7ND7 - chains A and L of the 9 polymer chains in the assembly; structure by electron microscopy, 3.60 A resolution.

Chain A:
Protein: Spike glycoprotein
Source organism: Severe acute respiratory syndrome coronavirus 2
Reference sequence: P0DTC2 (SPIKE_SARS2); residues 1-1208 here = UniProt positions 1-1208
Sequence (1288 residues; each row starts with the number of its first residue):
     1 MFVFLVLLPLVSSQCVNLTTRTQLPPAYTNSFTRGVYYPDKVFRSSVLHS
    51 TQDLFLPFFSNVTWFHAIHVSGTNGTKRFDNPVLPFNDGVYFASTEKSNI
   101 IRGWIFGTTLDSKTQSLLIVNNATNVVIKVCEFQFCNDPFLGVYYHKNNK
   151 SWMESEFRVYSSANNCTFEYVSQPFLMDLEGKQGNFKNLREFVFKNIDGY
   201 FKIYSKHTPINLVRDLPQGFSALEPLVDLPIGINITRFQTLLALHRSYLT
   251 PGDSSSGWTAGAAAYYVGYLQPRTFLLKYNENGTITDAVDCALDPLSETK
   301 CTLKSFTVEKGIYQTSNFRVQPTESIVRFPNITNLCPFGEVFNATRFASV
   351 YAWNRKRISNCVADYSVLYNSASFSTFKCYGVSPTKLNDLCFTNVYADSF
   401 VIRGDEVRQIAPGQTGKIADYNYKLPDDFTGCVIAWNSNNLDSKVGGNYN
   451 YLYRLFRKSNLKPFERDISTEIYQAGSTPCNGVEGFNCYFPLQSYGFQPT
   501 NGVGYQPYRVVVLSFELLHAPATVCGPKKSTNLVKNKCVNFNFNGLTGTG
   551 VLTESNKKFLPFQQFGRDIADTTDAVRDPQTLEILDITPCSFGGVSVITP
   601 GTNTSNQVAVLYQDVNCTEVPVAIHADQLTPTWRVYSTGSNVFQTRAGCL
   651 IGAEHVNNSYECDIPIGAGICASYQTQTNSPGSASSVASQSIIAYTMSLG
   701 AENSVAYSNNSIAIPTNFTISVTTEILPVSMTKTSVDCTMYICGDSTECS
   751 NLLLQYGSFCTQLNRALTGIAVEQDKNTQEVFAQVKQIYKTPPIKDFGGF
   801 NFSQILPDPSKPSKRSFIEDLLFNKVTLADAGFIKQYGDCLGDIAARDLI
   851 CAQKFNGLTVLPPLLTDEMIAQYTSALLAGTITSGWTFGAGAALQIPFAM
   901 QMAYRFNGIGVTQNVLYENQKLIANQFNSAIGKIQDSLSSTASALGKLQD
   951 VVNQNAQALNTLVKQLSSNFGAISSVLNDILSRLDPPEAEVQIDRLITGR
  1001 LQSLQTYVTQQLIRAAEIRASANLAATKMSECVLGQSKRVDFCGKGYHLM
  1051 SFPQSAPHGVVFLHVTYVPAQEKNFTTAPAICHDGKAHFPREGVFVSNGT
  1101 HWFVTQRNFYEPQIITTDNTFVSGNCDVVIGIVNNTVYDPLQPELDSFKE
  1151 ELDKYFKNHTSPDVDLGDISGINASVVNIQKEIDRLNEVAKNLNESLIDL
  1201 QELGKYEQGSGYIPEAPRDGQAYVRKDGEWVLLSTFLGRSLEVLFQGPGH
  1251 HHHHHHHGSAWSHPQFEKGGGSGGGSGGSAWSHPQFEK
Unresolved in the structure: 1-26, 70-79, 144-164, 173-185, 246-262, 621-640, 677-688, 828-853, 1148-1288
Disulfides: C131-C166, C291-C301, C336-C361, C379-C432, C391-C525, C480-C488, C538-C590, C617-C649, C662-C671, C738-C760, C743-C749, C1032-C1043, C1082-C1126
Covalent attachments: N-acetylglucosamine (NAG) linked to N61, N122, N165, N234, N282, N331, N616, N657, N709, N717, N801, N1098, N1134
Sequence notes: engineered mutation G682 (Arg in P0DTC2), S683 (Arg in P0DTC2), S685 (Arg in P0DTC2), P986 (Lys in P0DTC2), P987 (Val in P0DTC2); expression tag (1209-1288)
Curated features (UniProtKB/Swiss-Prot):
  - region: N280 to C301 (Putative superantigen), R403 to D405 (Integrin-binding motif), N448 to F456 (Immunodominant HLA epitope recognized by the CD8+), P681, A684 (Putative superantigen), S816 to Y837 (Fusion peptide 1), K835 to F855 (Fusion peptide 2), D1163 to E1202 (Heptad repeat 2)
  - site: R815, S816 (Cleavage)
  - glycosylation: N17 (N-linked (GlcNAc...) (complex) asparagine), N61 (N-linked (GlcNAc...) (hybrid) asparagine), N74 (N-linked (GlcNAc...) (complex) asparagine), N122 (N-linked (GlcNAc...) (hybrid) asparagine), N149 (N-linked (GlcNAc...) (complex) asparagine), N165 (N-linked (GlcNAc...) (complex) asparagine), N234 (N-linked (GlcNAc...) (high mannose) asparagine), N282 (N-linked (GlcNAc...) (complex) asparagine), T323 (O-linked (GalNAc) threonine), S325 (O-linked (HexNAc...) serine), N331 (N-linked (GlcNAc...) (complex) asparagine), N343 (N-linked (GlcNAc...) (complex) asparagine), N603 (N-linked (GlcNAc...) (hybrid) asparagine), N616 (N-linked (GlcNAc...) (complex) asparagine), N657 (N-linked (GlcNAc...) (complex) asparagine), T676 (O-linked (GlcNAc...) threonine), T678 (O-linked (GlcNAc...) threonine), N709 (N-linked (GlcNAc...) (high mannose) asparagine), N717 (N-linked (GlcNAc...) (hybrid) asparagine), N801 (N-linked (GlcNAc...) (hybrid) asparagine) and 6 more in UniProt
  - natural variant: L5 (L5F: In strain: Iota/B.1.526), S13 (S13I: In strain: Epsilon/B.1.427/B.1.429), L18 (L18F: In strain: Beta/B.1.351, Gamma/P.1 and 1 more), T19 (T19I: In strain: Omicron/BQ.1.1, Omicron/XBB.1.5 and 1 more; T19R: In strain: Delta/B.1.617.2, Omicron/BA.2 and 4 more), T20 (T20N: In strain: Gamma/P.1), L24 to A27 (sequence variant, change not given here; In strain: Omicron/BA.2, Omicron/BA.2.12.1 and 6 more), P26 (P26S: In strain: Gamma/P.1), Q52 (Q52H: In strain: Omicron/EG.5.1), A67 (A67V: In strain: Eta/B.1.525, Omicron/BA.1), H69 to V70 (deletion: In strain: Alpha/B.1.1.7, Eta/B.1.525 and 5 more), G75 (G75V: In strain: Lambda/C.37), T76 (T76I: In strain: Lambda/C.37), 82 further natural variant entries in UniProt
  - mutagenesis: H69 to V70 (Increased incorporation of cleaved spike into virions), N121 (N121Q: Partial loss of biliverdin affinity), R190 (R190K: Partial loss of biliverdin affinity), N234 (N234Q: Increased resistance to neutralizing antibodies), N331 (N331Q: Reduced viral infectivity), N343 (N343Q: Reduced viral infectivity), L452 (L452R: Increased resistance to neutralizing antibodies. Decreases HLA binding to NF9 epitope. Increased binding affinity to human ACE2), Y453 (Y453F: Decreased HLA binding to NF9 epitope. Increased binding affinity to human ACE2), A475 (A475V: Increased resistance to neutralizing antibodies), V483 (V483A: Increased resistance to neutralizing antibodies), E484 (E484D: Increased replication in human TMEM106B overexpressing cells), F490 (F490L: Increased resistance to neutralizing antibodies and human covalescent sera neutralization), 12 further mutagenesis entries in UniProt

Chain L:
Protein: COVOX-316 Fab light chain
Source organism: Homo sapiens
Notes: antibody fragment or engineered binder
Sequence (216 residues; numbered 1 to 216; the number before each row is that of its first residue):
     1 QAVLTQPPSASGSPGQSVTISCTGTSSDVGGYNYVSWYQQHPGKAPKLMI
    51 YEVSKRPSGVPDRFSGSKSGNTASLTVSGLQAEDEADYYCSSYAGSNHWV
   101 FGGGTKLTVLGQPKAAPTVTLFPPSSEELQANKATLVCLISDFYPGAVTV
   151 AWKADSSPVKAGVETTTPSKQSNNKYAASSYLSLTPEQWKSHRSYSCQVT
   201 HEGSTVEKTVAPTECS
Unresolved in the structure: 1, 111-216
Disulfides: C22-C90

How chain A and chain L interact:
Residue-residue contacts - 7 pairs, chain A then chain L:
  V483(A) with N97(L)
  E484(A) with N97(L), hydrogen bond (backbone-side chain)
  G485(A) with N97(L)
  F486(A) with Y34(L), hydrophobic; Y93(L); N97(L), hydrogen bond (backbone-side chain); W99(L), hydrophobic
Other interface residues (no listed pair), chain L (5 interface residues in all): Y32

Overview:
4 residues of chain A and 5 residues of chain L are in contact, with 2 hydrogen bonds. Polar contacts include
E484(A)-N97(L) and F486(A)-N97(L). Covalently linked N-acetylglucosamine: at N61(A), N122(A), N165(A),
N234(A), N282(A) and N331(A) and 7 more.
Chain A is Spike glycoprotein (Severe acute respiratory syndrome coronavirus 2) and chain L is COVOX-316 Fab
light chain (Homo sapiens); the structure, EM structure of SARS-CoV-2 Spike glycoprotein in complex with
COVOX-316 Fab, was determined by electron microscopy (same publication as 7BEH, 7BEJ, 7BEK, 7ND3, 7ND4 and
7ND6).
